PDB entry 4TNT | X-ray diffraction, 2.39 A resolution | chains A and D of the 4 polymer chains in the assembly

[Chain A]
Protein: Mineralocorticoid receptor
From: Homo sapiens
UniProt: P08235 (MCR_HUMAN), isoform P08235-4; residues 593-671 here = UniProt positions 593-671
Chain sequence (103 residues; each row starts with the number of its first residue):
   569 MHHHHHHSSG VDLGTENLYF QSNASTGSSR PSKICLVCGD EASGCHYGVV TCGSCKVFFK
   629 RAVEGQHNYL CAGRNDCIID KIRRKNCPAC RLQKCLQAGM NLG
Unresolved in the structure: 569-599
Construct notes: initiating methionine (569); expression tag (570-592)
Bound ions: Zn2+ site 1: Cys-603, Cys-606, Cys-620, Cys-623; Zn2+ site 2: Cys-639, Cys-645, Cys-655, Cys-658
Reported in the primary citation:
  - binding site for the 17-nt DNA strand: His-614, Lys-624, Arg-652, Arg-659
  - binding site for the 17-nt DNA strand (chain D): Val-625, Arg-629
  - Zn2+ coordination: Cys-606, Cys-645
  - disease-associated variants - C606W, F626C, C645S: decreased stability (proposed by the authors, not directly observed)
  - disease-associated variants - G633R: decreased signaling (citing earlier work)
  - contacts within the chain: Ser-611/His-614, Asp-608/Arg-652
  - disease-associated variants - H614N, G621D, R652Q, K653N (citing earlier work)

[Chain D]
Molecule: 17-nt DNA strand
Sequence (17 nucleotides; each row starts with the number of its first residue):
     1 CAGAACAGAG TGTTCTG

[Interface between chain A and chain D]
Contacting residue pairs (12; chain A residue first):
  Gly-621(A) / DT13(D)  base contact
  Ser-622(A) / DG12(D)  phosphate contact
  Ser-622(A) / DT13(D)  phosphate contact
  Arg-629(A) / DT11(D)  base contact
  Arg-629(A) / DG12(D)  hydrogen bond to the base
  Gln-634(A) / DG10(D)  phosphate contact
  Tyr-637(A) / DT11(D)  hydrogen bond to the phosphate
  Arg-652(A) / DG12(D)  salt bridge to the phosphate
  Lys-653(A) / DT11(D)  phosphate contact
  Lys-653(A) / DG12(D)  phosphate contact
  Pro-656(A) / DT11(D)  phosphate contact
  Arg-659(A) / DG12(D)  salt bridge to the phosphate
Other interface residues (no listed pair), chain A (13 interface residues in all): Asp-608, Val-625, Phe-626, His-635

[Summary]
Chain A and chain D form an interface of 13 and 4 residues respectively, with 2 hydrogen bonds and 2 salt
bridges. Among the polar pairs are Arg-629(A)/DG12(D), Tyr-637(A)/DT11(D) and Arg-652(A)/DG12(D). The paper
reports a binding site for the 17-nt DNA strand at His-614(A), Lys-624(A) and Arg-652(A) among others; C606W,
F626C and C645S of chain A reduce stability.
Chain A is Mineralocorticoid receptor (Homo sapiens) and chain D is a 17-nt DNA strand; the structure,
Structure of the human mineralocorticoid receptor in complex with DNA, was determined by X-ray diffraction.
